PDB entry 7TE1 | X-ray diffraction, 3.50 A resolution | chains F and H of the 6 polymer chains in the assembly

[Chain F]
Protein: Ab17 light chain
From: Homo sapiens
Chain sequence (214 residues; each row starts with the number of its first residue):
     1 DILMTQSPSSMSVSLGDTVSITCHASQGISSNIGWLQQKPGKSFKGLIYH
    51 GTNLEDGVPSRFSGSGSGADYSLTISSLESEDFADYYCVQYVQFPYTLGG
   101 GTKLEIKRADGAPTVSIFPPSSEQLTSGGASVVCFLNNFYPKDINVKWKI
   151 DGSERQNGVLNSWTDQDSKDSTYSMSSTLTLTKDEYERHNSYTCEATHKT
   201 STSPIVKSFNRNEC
Not modelled in the structure: 211-214
Disulfide bonds: C23-C88, C134-C194

[Chain H]
Protein: Ab17 heavy chain
From: Homo sapiens
Chain sequence (223 residues; numbered 1 to 223; the number before each row is that of its first residue):
     1 EVQLQQSGPELVKPGASVKISCKASGYSFTDYYMNWVKQSPEKSLEWIGE
    51 INPNTGGTTYNQKFKAKATLTVDKSSSTAYMQLKSLTSEDSAVYYCARYY
   101 GNLYAMDYWGQGTSVTVSSGAAKTTPPSVYPLAPGSAAQTNSMVTLGCLV
   151 KGYFPEPVTVTWNSGSLSSGVHTFPAVLQSDLYTLSSSVTVPSSTWPSET
   201 VTCNVAHPASSTKVDKKIVPRDC
Not modelled in the structure: 1, 120-123, 136-141, 177-179, 209-210, 223
Disulfide bonds: C22-C96, C148-C203

[Interface between chain F and chain H]
Pairs across the interface (6; chain F residue first):
  G57(F) - P192(H)
  G57(F) - S193(H)
  V58(F) - S142(H)
  P59(F) - S142(H)
  P59(F) - M143(H)  hydrophobic
  S60(F) - S142(H)
Also at the interface, not in a pair above, chain F (5 interface residues in all): E81
Also at the interface, not in a pair above, chain H (6 interface residues in all): S169, S194

[In short]
Chain F and chain H form an interface of 5 and 6 residues respectively.
Chain F is Ab17 light chain and chain H is Ab17 heavy chain, both from Homo sapiens; the structure, SARS-CoV-2
Receptor Binding Domain in Complex with Ab17, was determined by X-ray diffraction.
